PDB entry 2QJA | X-ray diffraction, 2.60 A resolution | chains A and B of the 4 polymer chains in the assembly

[Chain A (and B)]
Molecule: Bone morphogenetic protein 2
Organism: Homo sapiens
Notes: fragment: mature part (residues 283-396); chain B of this document is another copy of the same molecule, construct and numbering; everything in this record applies to it too
UniProtKB: P12643 (BMP2_HUMAN); residues 1-114 here correspond to UniProt positions 283-396 (UniProt number = residue number + 282)
Sequence (116 residues; row label = number of the first residue in the row; numbers below 1 keep their minus sign (Met-1 is residue -1)):
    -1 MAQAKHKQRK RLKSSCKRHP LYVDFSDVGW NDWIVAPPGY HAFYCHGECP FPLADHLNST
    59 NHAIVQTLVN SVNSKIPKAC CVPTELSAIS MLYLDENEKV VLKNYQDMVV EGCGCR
Not modelled in the structure: -1 to 10
Sequence notes: expression tag (-1 to 0)
Disulfide bonds: Cys14-Cys79, Cys43-Cys111, Cys47-Cys113
UniProt features mapped onto this chain:
  - glycosylation: Asn56 (N-linked (GlcNAc...) (high mannose) asparagine)

[Chain A / chain B interface]
Pairs across the interface (41; chain A residue first):
  Leu19(A) with Ile74(B), hydrophobic
  Trp28(A) with Leu66(B), hydrophobic
  Tyr38(A) with Val63(B)
  Ala40(A) with His60(B), hydrogen bond (backbone-side chain)
  Phe41(A) with His60(B), hydrogen bond (backbone-side chain)
  Tyr42(A) with Gln64(B); Ile74(B), hydrophobic; Pro75(B)
  His44(A) with Pro75(B)
  Thr58(A) with Leu84(B)
  Asn59(A) with Gln104(B), hydrogen bond (side chain-backbone); Asp105(B); Met106(B)
  His60(A) with Ala40(B), hydrogen bond (side chain-backbone); Phe41(B), hydrogen bond (side chain-backbone); Asp105(B), hydrogen bond (backbone-backbone); Met106(B); Val108(B)
  Val63(A) with Val21(B), hydrophobic; Tyr38(B); Met106(B), hydrophobic
  Gln64(A) with Tyr42(B)
  Leu66(A) with Trp28(B), hydrophobic
  Val70(A) with Val26(B), hydrophobic
  Ile74(A) with Leu19(B), hydrophobic
  Pro75(A) with Tyr42(B); His44(B)
  Cys78(A) with Cys78(B), disulfide; Val80(B), hydrophobic
  Val80(A) with Cys78(B), hydrophobic; Val80(B), hydrophobic
  Pro81(A) with Arg114(B)
  Leu84(A) with Thr58(B)
  Tyr103(A) with Asn59(B)
  Gln104(A) with Asn59(B), hydrogen bond (backbone-side chain)
  Asp105(A) with Asn59(B); His60(B), hydrogen bond (backbone-backbone)
  Met106(A) with Asn59(B); His60(B)
  Val108(A) with His60(B)
  Arg114(A) with Pro81(B)
Interface residues without a listed pair, chain A (29 interface residues in all): Val21, Val67, Val107
Interface residues without a listed pair, chain B (31 interface residues in all): Cys43, Val67, Lys73, Tyr103, Val107
Inter-chain disulfides: Cys78(A)-Cys78(B)

[In short]
29 residues of chain A and 31 residues of chain B are in contact, with 1 disulfide bond and 8 hydrogen bonds.
Polar pairs include Ala40(A)-His60(B), Phe41(A)-His60(B) and Asn59(A)-Gln104(B).
Chain A and chain B are both Bone morphogenetic protein 2 (Homo sapiens); the structure, Crystal structure
analysis of BMP-2 in complex with BMPR-IA variant B12, was determined by X-ray diffraction, deposited together
with 2QJ9 and 2QJB.
